3MRQ - chains A and P of the 3 polymer chains in the assembly; structure by X-ray diffraction, 2.20 A resolution.

# Chain A
Name: HLA class I histocompatibility antigen, A-2 alpha chain
From: Homo sapiens
Notes: fragment: HLA-A*0201 alpha chain, UNP resiude 25-300
UniProt: P01892 (1A02_HUMAN); residues 1-276 here correspond to UniProt positions 25-300 (UniProt number = residue number + 24)
Sequence (293 residues; each row starts with the number of its first residue):
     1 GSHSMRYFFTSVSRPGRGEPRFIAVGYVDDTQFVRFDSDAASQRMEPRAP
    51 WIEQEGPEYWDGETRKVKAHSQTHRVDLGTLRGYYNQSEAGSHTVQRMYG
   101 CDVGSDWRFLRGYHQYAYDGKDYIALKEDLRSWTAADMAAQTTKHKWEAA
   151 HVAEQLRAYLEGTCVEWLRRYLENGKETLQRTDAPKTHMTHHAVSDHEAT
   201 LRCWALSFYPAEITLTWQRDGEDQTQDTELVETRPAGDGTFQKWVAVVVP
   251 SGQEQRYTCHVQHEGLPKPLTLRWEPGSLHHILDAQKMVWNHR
Unresolved in the structure: 275-293
Disulfide bonds: Cys101-Cys164, Cys203-Cys259
Construct notes: engineered mutation Val245 (Ala269 in P01892); expression tag (277-293)

# Chain P
Name: 10-meric peptide from Melanoma antigen recognized by T-cells 1
Notes: fragment: Melan-A MART1 protein fragment
UniProt: Q16655 (MAR1_HUMAN); residues 1-10 here correspond to UniProt positions 26-35 (UniProt number = residue number + 25)
Sequence (10 residues; numbered 1 to 10; the number before each row is that of its first residue):
     1 ELAGLGINTV
Construct notes: engineered mutation Leu5 (Ile30 in Q16655), Asn8 (Leu33 in Q16655)

# How chain A and chain P interact
Pairs across the interface - 47 pairs, chain A then chain P:
  Met5(A) - Glu1(P)
  Tyr7(A) - Glu1(P)  hydrogen bond (side chain-backbone)
  Tyr7(A) - Leu2(P)  hydrophobic
  Phe9(A) - Leu2(P)  hydrophobic
  Met45(A) - Leu2(P)  hydrophobic
  Glu63(A) - Glu1(P)
  Glu63(A) - Leu2(P)  hydrogen bond (side chain-backbone)
  Lys66(A) - Glu1(P)  salt bridge
  Lys66(A) - Leu2(P)  hydrogen bond (side chain-backbone)
  Lys66(A) - Ala3(P)
  Val67(A) - Leu2(P)  hydrophobic
  His70(A) - Ala3(P)
  His70(A) - Ile7(P)
  Thr73(A) - Ile7(P)
  Thr73(A) - Asn8(P)
  Thr73(A) - Thr9(P)
  Val76(A) - Thr9(P)
  Asp77(A) - Thr9(P)  hydrogen bond
  Asp77(A) - Val10(P)  hydrogen bond (side chain-backbone)
  Thr80(A) - Val10(P)
  Leu81(A) - Val10(P)  hydrophobic
  Tyr84(A) - Val10(P)  hydrogen bond (side chain-backbone)
  Arg97(A) - Ile7(P)
  Arg97(A) - Asn8(P)
  Tyr99(A) - Leu2(P)
  Tyr99(A) - Ala3(P)  hydrogen bond (side chain-backbone)
  Tyr99(A) - Ile7(P)  hydrophobic
  His114(A) - Ile7(P)
  Tyr116(A) - Val10(P)
  Thr143(A) - Val10(P)  hydrogen bond (side chain-backbone)
  Lys146(A) - Val10(P)  hydrogen bond (side chain-backbone)
  Trp147(A) - Asn8(P)
  Trp147(A) - Thr9(P)  hydrogen bond (side chain-backbone)
  Trp147(A) - Val10(P)  hydrophobic
  Ala150(A) - Asn8(P)
  Val152(A) - Gly6(P)
  Val152(A) - Asn8(P)
  Gln155(A) - Gly6(P)  hydrogen bond (side chain-backbone)
  Gln155(A) - Asn8(P)
  Leu156(A) - Gly6(P)
  Leu156(A) - Ile7(P)  hydrophobic
  Tyr159(A) - Glu1(P)  hydrogen bond (side chain-backbone)
  Tyr159(A) - Leu2(P)
  Tyr159(A) - Ala3(P)
  Thr163(A) - Glu1(P)
  Trp167(A) - Glu1(P)
  Tyr171(A) - Glu1(P)  hydrogen bond (side chain-backbone)
Also at the interface, not in a pair above, chain A (31 interface residues in all): Tyr59, Tyr123
Also at the interface, not in a pair above, chain P (10 interface residues in all): Gly4, Leu5

# Summary
31 residues of chain A and 10 residues of chain P are in contact; the contacts include 13 hydrogen bonds and 1
salt bridge. Polar contacts include Lys66(A)-Glu1(P), Tyr7(A)-Glu1(P) and Glu63(A)-Leu2(P).
Chain A is HLA class I histocompatibility antigen, A-2 alpha chain (Homo sapiens) and chain P is 10-meric
peptide from Melanoma antigen recognized by T-cells 1; the structure, Crystal Structure of MHC class I HLA-A2
molecule complexed with Melan-A MART1 decapeptide variant, was determined by X-ray diffraction.
